Entry 5AV8 (X-ray diffraction, 2.20 A resolution); this record covers chains A and J of the 10 polymer chains in the assembly.

== Chain A ==
Name: Histone H3.1
Organism: Homo sapiens
UniProt: P68431 (H31_HUMAN); residues 0-135 here correspond to UniProt positions 1-136 (UniProt number = residue number + 1)
Chain sequence (139 residues; each row starts with the number of its first residue; numbers below 1 keep their minus sign (Gly-3 is residue -3)):
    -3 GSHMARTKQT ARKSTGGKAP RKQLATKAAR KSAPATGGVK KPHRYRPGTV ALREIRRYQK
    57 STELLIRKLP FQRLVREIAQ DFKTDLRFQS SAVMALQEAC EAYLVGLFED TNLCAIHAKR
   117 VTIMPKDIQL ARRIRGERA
Not modelled in the structure: -3 to 36
Construct notes: expression tag (-3 to -1)
Swiss-Prot annotation at these positions:
  - modified residue: Arg2 (Asymmetric dimethylarginine), Thr3 (Phosphothreonine), Lys4 (Allysine), Gln5 (5-glutamyl dopamine), Thr6 (Phosphothreonine), Arg8 (Citrulline), Lys9 (N6,N6,N6-trimethyllysine), Ser10 (ADP-ribosylserine), Thr11 (Phosphothreonine), Lys14 (N6-(2-hydroxyisobutyryl)lysine), Arg17 (Asymmetric dimethylarginine), Lys18 (N6-(2-hydroxyisobutyryl)lysine), Lys23 (N6-(2-hydroxyisobutyryl)lysine), Arg26 (Citrulline), Lys27 (N6,N6,N6-trimethyllysine), Ser28 (ADP-ribosylserine), Lys36 (N6,N6,N6-trimethyllysine), Lys37 (N6-methyllysine), Tyr41 (Phosphotyrosine), Lys56 (N6,N6,N6-trimethyllysine) and 8 more in UniProt
  - lipidation: Lys18 (N6-decanoyllysine)

== Chain J ==
Molecule: 147-nt DNA strand
Sequence (147 nucleotides; each row starts with the number of its first residue; numbers below 1 keep their minus sign (DA-73 is residue -73)):
   -73 ATCAATATCC ACCTGCAGAT ACTACCAAAA GTGTATTTGG AAACTGCTCC ATCAAAAGGC
   -13 ATGTTCAGCT GGATTCCAGC TGAACATGCC TTTTGATGGA GCAGTTTCCA AATACACTTT
    47 TGGTAGTATC TGCAGGTGGA TATTGAT
Ion coordination: Mn2+ site 1: DG-35, DG-34; Mn2+ site 2 near DG-3 (its only coordinating residue here); Mn2+ site 3 near DG5 (its only coordinating residue here); Mn2+ site 4 near DG27 (its only coordinating residue here); Mn2+ site 5 near DG48 (its only coordinating residue here); Mn2+ site 6 near DG61 (its only coordinating residue here)

== How chain A and chain J interact ==
Pairs across the interface (29):
  His39(A) - DA-69(J)  phosphate contact
  His39(A) - DT-68(J)  phosphate contact
  His39(A) - DA10(J)  sugar contact
  Arg40(A) - DA9(J)  hydrogen bond to the base
  Arg40(A) - DA10(J)  phosphate contact
  Tyr41(A) - DT-68(J)  hydrogen bond to the sugar
  Tyr41(A) - DA-67(J)  sugar contact
  Tyr41(A) - DA9(J)  sugar contact
  Tyr41(A) - DA10(J)  hydrogen bond to the phosphate
  Arg42(A) - DA9(J)  sugar contact
  Pro43(A) - DG8(J)  phosphate contact
  Pro43(A) - DA9(J)  sugar contact
  Gly44(A) - DG8(J)  hydrogen bond to the phosphate
  Gly44(A) - DA9(J)  hydrogen bond to the phosphate
  Thr45(A) - DA9(J)  hydrogen bond to the phosphate
  Val46(A) - DA9(J)  hydrogen bond to the phosphate
  Val46(A) - DA10(J)  phosphate contact
  Ala47(A) - DA9(J)  hydrogen bond to the phosphate
  Arg49(A) - DA-67(J)  phosphate contact
  Arg49(A) - DT-66(J)  salt bridge to the phosphate
  Arg63(A) - DT17(J)  sugar contact
  Arg63(A) - DT18(J)  phosphate contact
  Lys64(A) - DT18(J)  hydrogen bond to the phosphate
  Leu65(A) - DT17(J)  phosphate contact
  Leu65(A) - DT18(J)  hydrogen bond to the phosphate
  Pro66(A) - DT17(J)  sugar contact
  Arg69(A) - DT17(J)  salt bridge to the phosphate
  Arg83(A) - DA26(J)  phosphate contact
  Arg83(A) - DG27(J)  sugar contact
Interface residues without a listed pair, chain A (19 interface residues in all): Asp81, Lys115, Thr118
Interface residues without a listed pair, chain J (13 interface residues in all): DG-2, DT7

== Overview ==
The interface between chain A and chain J involves 19 residues on one side and 13 on the other; the contacts
include 10 hydrogen bonds and 2 salt bridges. Polar pairs include Arg40(A)-DA9(J), Tyr41(A)-DT-68(J) and
Tyr41(A)-DA10(J). DG-35(J) and DG-34(J) coordinate Mn2+ site 1.
Chain A is Histone H3.1 (Homo sapiens) and chain J is a 147-nt DNA strand; the structure, human nucleosome
core particle, was determined by X-ray diffraction together with 5AV5, 5AV6, 5AV9, 5AVB and 5AVC from the same
study.
